Entry 4QW0 (X-ray diffraction, 2.90 A resolution); this record covers chains H and Z of the 28 polymer chains in the assembly.

# Chain H
Name: Proteasome subunit beta type-2
From: Saccharomyces cerevisiae
Notes: EC 3.4.25.1
UniProt: P25043 (PSB2_YEAST); residues 1-232 here correspond to UniProt positions 30-261 (UniProt number = residue number + 29)
Amino-acid sequence (232 residues; each row starts with the number of its first residue):
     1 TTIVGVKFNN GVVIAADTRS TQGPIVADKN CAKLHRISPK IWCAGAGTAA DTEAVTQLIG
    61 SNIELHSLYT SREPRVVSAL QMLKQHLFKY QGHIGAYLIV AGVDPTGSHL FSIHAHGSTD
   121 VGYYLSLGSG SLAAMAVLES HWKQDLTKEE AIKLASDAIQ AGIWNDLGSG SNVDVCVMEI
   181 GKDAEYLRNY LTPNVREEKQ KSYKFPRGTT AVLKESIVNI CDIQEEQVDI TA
Disordered / not traced: 227-232
Covalent attachments: bortezomib (BO2) linked to T1
Ligand contacts: bortezomib (BO2; N-[(1R)-1-(dihydroxyboryl)-3-methylbutyl]-N-(pyrazin-2-ylcarbonyl)-L-phenylalaninamide): R19, S20, T21, Q22, A27, C31, K33, G45, A46, G47, T48, A49, T52, S129, G168
UniProt features mapped onto this chain:
  - active site: T1 (Nucleophile)

# Chain Z
Name: Proteasome subunit beta type-6
From: Saccharomyces cerevisiae
Notes: EC 3.4.25.1
UniProt: P23724 (PSB6_YEAST); residues 1-222 here correspond to UniProt positions 20-241 (UniProt number = residue number + 19)
Amino-acid sequence (222 residues; row label = number of the first residue in the row):
     1 QFNPYGDNGG TILGIAGEDF AVLAGDTRNI TDYSINSRYE PKVFDCGDNI VMSANGFAAD
    61 GDALVKRFKN SVKWYHFDHN DKKLSINSAA RNIQHLLYGK RFFPYYVHTI IAGLDEDGKG
   121 AVYSFDPVGS YEREQCRAGG AAASLIMPFL DNQVNFKNQY EPGTNGKVKK PLKYLSVEEV
   181 IKLVRDSFTS ATERHIQVGD GLEILIVTKD GVRKEFYELK RD
Bound ions: Mg2+ near V198 (its only coordinating residue here)

# Chain H / chain Z interface
Pairs across the interface - 59 pairs, chain H then chain Z:
  R19(H) with I196(Z); D222(Z), salt bridge
  P24(H) with R194(Z); H195(Z); I196(Z), hydrogen bond (backbone-backbone)
  I25(H) with R194(Z); H195(Z)
  V26(H) with E193(Z); R194(Z), hydrogen bond (backbone-backbone); I196(Z), hydrophobic
  A27(H) with R194(Z), hydrogen bond (backbone-side chain)
  K29(H) with E193(Z), salt bridge; R194(Z)
  I163(H) with D222(Z)
  W164(H) with I35(Z); R38(Z), hydrogen bond (backbone-side chain); R221(Z); D222(Z)
  N165(H) with Y33(Z); R38(Z)
  D166(H) with Y33(Z); D222(Z)
  L167(H) with R28(Z); I30(Z), hydrophobic; D32(Z); Y33(Z), hydrogen bond (backbone-backbone); I35(Z), hydrophobic; I196(Z)
  G168(H) with Y33(Z)
  S169(H) with D222(Z)
  G170(H) with D222(Z)
  S171(H) with D222(Z), hydrogen bond (backbone-side chain)
  N194(H) with K220(Z), hydrogen bond (backbone-side chain); D222(Z)
  R196(H) with T189(Z); S190(Z), hydrogen bond; E193(Z)
  E197(H) with R185(Z), salt bridge
  K199(H) with D186(Z)
  Q200(H) with K182(Z); R185(Z), hydrogen bond; D186(Z), hydrogen bond (backbone-side chain)
  K201(H) with E179(Z); D186(Z), hydrogen bond (backbone-side chain)
  Y203(H) with F149(Z); Q153(Z); L183(Z); D186(Z), hydrogen bond
  F205(H) with N152(Z); Q153(Z); Q159(Z)
  P206(H) with P162(Z), hydrophobic
  R207(H) with P162(Z)
  T209(H) with N158(Z); Q159(Z); Y160(Z), hydrogen bond (backbone-backbone)
  T210(H) with N165(Z)
  A211(H) with G166(Z)
  V212(H) with N165(Z)
Also at the interface, not in a pair above, chain H (34 interface residues in all): T21, G23, D28, V195, G208
Also at the interface, not in a pair above, chain Z (33 interface residues in all): S34, L145, E161, E218

# Overview
Chain H and chain Z form an interface of 34 and 33 residues respectively, with 13 hydrogen bonds and 3 salt
bridges. Polar pairs include R19(H)-D222(Z), K29(H)-E193(Z) and E197(H)-R185(Z). Bortezomib is covalently
linked to T1(H). Curated annotation (UniProt) lists active-site residue T1(H) on chain H.
Chain H is Proteasome subunit beta type-2 and chain Z is Proteasome subunit beta type-6, both from
Saccharomyces cerevisiae; the structure, yCP beta5-A49T-A50V-double mutant in complex with bortezomib, was
determined by X-ray diffraction (same publication as 4QUX, 4QUY, 4QV0, 4QV1, 4QV3, 4QV4 and 42 further
entries).
